PDB entry 6FCM | X-ray diffraction, 2.80 A resolution | chains A and C of the 3 polymer chains in the assembly

[Chain A (and C)]
Protein: Proliferating cell nuclear antigen
Source organism: Homo sapiens
Notes: chain C of this document is another copy of the same molecule, construct and numbering; everything in this record applies to it too
Reference sequence: P12004 (PCNA_HUMAN); residues 1-261 here = UniProt positions 1-261
Chain sequence (282 residues; numbered -20 to 261; the number before each row is that of its first residue; numbers below 1 keep their minus sign (Met-20 is residue -20)):
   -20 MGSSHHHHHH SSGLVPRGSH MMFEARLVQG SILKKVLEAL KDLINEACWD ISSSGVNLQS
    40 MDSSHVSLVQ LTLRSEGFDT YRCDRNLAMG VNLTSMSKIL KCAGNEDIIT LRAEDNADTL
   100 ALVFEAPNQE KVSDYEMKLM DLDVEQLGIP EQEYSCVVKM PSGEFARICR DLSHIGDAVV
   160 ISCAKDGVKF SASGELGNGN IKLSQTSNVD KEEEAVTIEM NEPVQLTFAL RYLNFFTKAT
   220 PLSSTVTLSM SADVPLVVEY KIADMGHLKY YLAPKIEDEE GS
Not modelled in the structure: -20 to 0, 186-190, 256-261 (chain C: -20 to 0, 188-189, 257-261)
Differences from the reference sequence: initiating methionine (-20); expression tag (-19 to 0)
Disulfide bonds: Cys135-Cys162
Swiss-Prot annotation at these positions:
  - DNA-binding region: Arg61 to Lys80
  - modified residue: Lys14 (N6-acetyllysine), Lys77 (N6-acetyllysine), Lys80 (N6-acetyllysine), Tyr211 (Phosphotyrosine), Lys248 (N6-acetyllysine)
  - cross-link (Glycyl lysine isopeptide (Lys-Gly)): Lys164 (interchain with G-Cter in SUMO2), Lys254 (interchain with G-Cter in SUMO2)
  - natural variant: Ser228 (S228I: In ATLD2)
  - mutagenesis: Lys13 (K13R: Inhibits acetylation, recruitment to DNA damage sites, inducible ubiquitination and protein degradation, DNA replication and repair synthesis efficiencies, but homotrimer formation, nuclear ...), Lys14 (K14R: Inhibits acetylation, recruitment to DNA damage sites, inducible ubiquitination and protein degradation, DNA replication and repair synthesis efficiencies, but homotrimer formation, nuclear ...), Lys20 (K20R: Inhibits acetylation, recruitment to DNA damage sites, inducible ubiquitination and protein degradation, DNA replication and repair synthesis efficiencies, but homotrimer formation, nuclear ...), Met40 (M40A: Complete loss of interaction with UHRF2), Ser43 to Val45 (No effect on POLD3-binding. Impairs binding to ALKBH2), Lys77 (K77A: Inhibits recruitment to DNA damage sites, but nuclear localization is similar as the wild-type; in association with A-80 ...), Lys80 (K80A: Inhibits recruitment to DNA damage sites, but nuclear localization is similar as the wild-type; in association with A-77 ...), Gln125 to Ile128 (Strong decrease in POLD3-binding. Impairs binding to ALKBH2), Ile128 (I128A: Complete loss of interaction with UHRF2), Lys164 (K164R: Abolishes ubiquitination. No effect on interaction with SHPRH), Val188 to Lys190 (No effect on POLD3-binding. No effect on ALKBH2-binding), Tyr211 (Y211F: Alters chromatin-associated PCNA stability and its function in DNA replication and repair), 3 further mutagenesis entries in UniProt

[How chain A and chain C interact]
Residue-residue contacts (33):
  Lys77(A) - His153(C)
  Lys77(A) - Leu175(C)
  Lys80(A) - Arg146(C)
  Cys81(A) - Arg146(C)
  Cys81(A) - Asp150(C)
  Ala82(A) - Arg146(C)
  Gly83(A) - Arg146(C)
  Gln108(A) - Glu143(C)  hydrogen bond
  Glu109(A) - Lys181(C)
  Glu109(A) - Leu182(C)
  Glu109(A) - Ser183(C)  hydrogen bond (backbone-backbone)
  Glu109(A) - Thr185(C)
  Lys110(A) - Glu143(C)  salt bridge
  Lys110(A) - Ile180(C)
  Lys110(A) - Lys181(C)
  Lys110(A) - Leu182(C)
  Val111(A) - Asn179(C)
  Val111(A) - Ile180(C)
  Val111(A) - Lys181(C)  hydrogen bond (backbone-backbone)
  Ser112(A) - Asn179(C)
  Asp113(A) - Gly178(C)
  Asp113(A) - Asn179(C)  hydrogen bond (backbone-backbone)
  Tyr114(A) - Leu151(C)
  Tyr114(A) - Ile154(C)  hydrophobic
  Tyr114(A) - Asn177(C)
  Tyr114(A) - Gly178(C)
  Tyr114(A) - Ile180(C)
  Glu115(A) - Leu175(C)
  Glu115(A) - Gly176(C)
  Glu115(A) - Asn177(C)  hydrogen bond (backbone-backbone)
  Met116(A) - Leu175(C)
  Lys117(A) - Glu174(C)
  Lys117(A) - Leu175(C)  hydrogen bond (backbone-backbone)
Interface residues without a listed pair, chain A (17 interface residues in all): Ser74, Ile78
Interface residues without a listed pair, chain C (20 interface residues in all): Arg149, Gly173, Gln184

[Summary]
17 residues of chain A and 20 residues of chain C are in contact; the contacts include 6 hydrogen bonds and 1
salt bridge. Polar pairs include Lys110(A)-Glu143(C), Gln108(A)-Glu143(C) and Glu109(A)-Ser183(C). From
UniProt: 23 mutagenesis sites on chain A.
Chain A and chain C are both Proliferating cell nuclear antigen (Homo sapiens); the structure, Crystal
structure of human PCNA, was determined by X-ray diffraction (same publication as 6FCN).
